Entry 4UDK (X-ray diffraction, 1.76 A resolution); this record covers chains D and E of the 6 polymer chains in the assembly.

[Chain D]
Name: Uhgb_mp
Organism: Uncultured organism
Notes: EC 2.4.1.-
Reference sequence: D9ZDQ9 (D9ZDQ9_9ZZZZ); residues 1-327 here = UniProt positions 1-327
Sequence (347 residues; numbered -19 to 327; the number before each row is that of its first residue; numbers below 1 keep their minus sign (Met-19 is residue -19)):
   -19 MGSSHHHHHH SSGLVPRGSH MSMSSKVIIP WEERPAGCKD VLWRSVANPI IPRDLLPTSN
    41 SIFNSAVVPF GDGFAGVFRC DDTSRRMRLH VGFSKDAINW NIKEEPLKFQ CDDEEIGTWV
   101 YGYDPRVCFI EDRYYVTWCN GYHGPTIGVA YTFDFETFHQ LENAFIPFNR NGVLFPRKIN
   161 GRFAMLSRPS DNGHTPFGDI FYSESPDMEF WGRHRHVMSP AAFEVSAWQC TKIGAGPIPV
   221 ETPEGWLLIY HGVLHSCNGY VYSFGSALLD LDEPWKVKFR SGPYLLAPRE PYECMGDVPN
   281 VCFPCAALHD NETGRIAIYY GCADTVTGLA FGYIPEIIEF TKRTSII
Unresolved in the structure: -19 to 7
Construct notes: expression tag (-19 to 0)
Metal / ion sites: K+: His196, Val197, Trp255
Residues lining bound ligands:
  - beta-D-mannopyranose (BMA): Phe43, Asn44, Arg59, Tyr103, Asp104, Arg150, Tyr242, Val278, Val281, Phe283, Asp304
  - 2-acetamido-2-deoxy-alpha-D-glucopyranose (NDG): Arg59, Asp61, Arg65, Met67, Tyr103, Arg150, Gly173, His174, Asp304
What the authors report for this chain:
  - catalytic residues: Asp104
  - mutagenesis - D104N: abolished catalytic activity (citing earlier work)
  - binding site for phosphate ion: Arg150, Asn151, Arg168, Lys212, His231, Tyr242
  - binding site for 2-acetamido-2-deoxy-alpha-D-glucopyranose: Arg59, Met67, Tyr103, His174, Phe203, Ala207, Lys212, His235, Tyr242, Asp304
  - binding site for beta-D-mannopyranose: Asp104, Asp304
  - specificity-determining residues: Arg65, Met67, Gly121 to Pro125, Phe203
  - mutagenesis - Y103E: decreased stability (citing earlier work)

[Chain E]
Name: Uhgb_mp
Organism: Uncultured organism
Notes: EC 2.4.1.-
Reference sequence: D9ZDQ9 (D9ZDQ9_9ZZZZ); numbering as in UniProt (aligned over 1-327)
Sequence (347 residues; numbered -19 to 327; the number before each row is that of its first residue; numbers below 1 keep their minus sign (Met-19 is residue -19)):
   -19 MGSSHHHHHH SSGLVPRGSH MSMSSKIIIP WEERPAGCKD VLWRSVANPI IPRDLLPTSN
    41 SIFNSAVVPF GDGFAGVFRC DDTSRRMRLH VGFSKDAINW NIKEEPLKFQ CDDEEIGTWV
   101 YGYDPRVCFI EDRYYVTWCN GYHGPTIGVA YTFDFETFHQ LENAFIPFNR NGVLFPRKIN
   161 GRFAMLSRPS DNGHTPFGDI FYSESPDMEF WGRHRHVMSP AAFEVSAWQC TKIGAGPIPV
   221 ETPEGWLLIY HGVLHSCNGY VYSFGSALLD LDEPWKVKFR SGPYLLAPRE PYECMGDVPN
   281 VCFPCAALHD NETGRIAIYY GCADTVTGLA FGYIPEIIEF TKRTSII
Unresolved in the structure: -19 to 6
Construct notes: expression tag (-19 to 0); conflict Ile7 (Val in D9ZDQ9)
Metal / ion sites: K+: His196, Val197, Trp255
Residues lining bound ligands:
  - beta-D-mannopyranose (BMA): Phe43, Asn44, Arg59, Tyr103, Asp104, Arg150, Tyr242, Val278, Val281, Phe283, Asp304
  - 2-acetamido-2-deoxy-alpha-D-glucopyranose (NDG), molecule 1: Arg59, Asp61, Arg65, Met67, Tyr103, Arg150, Gly173, His174, Asp304
  - 2-acetamido-2-deoxy-alpha-D-glucopyranose (NDG), molecule 2: Phe203, Leu234, Cys237

[Chain D / chain E interface]
Pairs across the interface (30):
  Phe203(D) - Met67(E)  hydrophobic
  Glu204(D) - Arg66(E)
  Glu204(D) - Val100(E)
  Val205(D) - Arg66(E)
  Ser206(D) - Ser64(E)
  Ala207(D) - Ser64(E)  hydrogen bond (backbone-backbone)
  Ala207(D) - Arg65(E)
  Trp208(D) - Ser64(E)
  Trp208(D) - Arg65(E)
  Leu234(D) - Arg65(E)
  His235(D) - His174(E)  hydrogen bond (backbone-side chain)
  Ser236(D) - His174(E)
  Cys237(D) - His174(E)
  Cys237(D) - Tyr240(E)  hydrophobic
  Cys237(D) - Val278(E)  hydrophobic
  Asn238(D) - Gly239(E)
  Asn238(D) - Tyr240(E)  hydrogen bond (side chain-backbone)
  Asn238(D) - Val278(E)
  Asn238(D) - Pro279(E)  hydrogen bond (side chain-backbone)
  Val241(D) - Asp277(E)
  Gly262(D) - Ser64(E)  hydrogen bond (backbone-side chain)
  Pro263(D) - Thr63(E)
  Pro263(D) - Ser64(E)
  Tyr264(D) - Asn40(E)  hydrogen bond
  Tyr264(D) - Thr63(E)  hydrogen bond (backbone-backbone)
  Arg269(D) - Arg33(E)
  Pro271(D) - Met275(E)  hydrophobic
  Cys274(D) - Met275(E)  hydrophobic
  Asn280(D) - Gly276(E)  hydrogen bond (side chain-backbone)
  Asn280(D) - Asp277(E)
Also at the interface, not in a pair above, chain D (21 interface residues in all): Pro268, Met275
Also at the interface, not in a pair above, chain E (19 interface residues in all): Tyr101, Asn238, Tyr242

[Overview]
Chain D and chain E form an interface of 21 and 19 residues respectively, with 8 hydrogen bonds. Among the
polar pairs are His235(D)-His174(E), Asn238(D)-Tyr240(E) and Asn238(D)-Pro279(E). Bound to chain D:
beta-D-mannopyranose and 2-acetamido-2-deoxy-alpha-D-glucopyranose. Chain E binds beta-D-mannopyranose and
2-acetamido-2-deoxy-alpha-D-glucopyranose. From the paper: the catalytic residue Asp104(D); D104N of chain D
abolishes catalytic activity.
Chain D is Uhgb_mp and chain E is Uhgb_mp, both from Uncultured organism; the structure, Crystal structure of
b-1,4-mannopyranosyl-chitobiose phosphorylase at 1.76 Angstrom from unknown human gut bacteria (Uhgb_MP) in
complex ..., was determined by X-ray diffraction, deposited together with 4UDG, 4UDI and 4UDJ.
